4PW7 - chains A and D of the 4 polymer chains in the assembly; structure by X-ray diffraction, 2.00 A resolution.

# Chain A
Molecule: E3 ubiquitin-protein ligase UHRF2
From: Homo sapiens
Notes: EC 6.3.2.-
UniProt: Q96PU4 (UHRF2_HUMAN); residue numbers follow UniProt; this construct covers 419-648
Chain sequence (230 residues; each row starts with the number of its first residue):
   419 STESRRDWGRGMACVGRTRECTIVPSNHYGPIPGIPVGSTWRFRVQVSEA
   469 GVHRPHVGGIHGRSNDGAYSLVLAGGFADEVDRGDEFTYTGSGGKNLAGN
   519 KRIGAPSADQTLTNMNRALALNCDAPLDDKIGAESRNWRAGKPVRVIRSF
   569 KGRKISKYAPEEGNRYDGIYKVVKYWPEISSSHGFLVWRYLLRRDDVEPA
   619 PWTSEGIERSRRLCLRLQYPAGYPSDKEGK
Not modelled in the structure: 419-440, 514-518, 643-648
Curated features (UniProtKB/Swiss-Prot):
  - mutagenesis: Lys548 (K548R: No effect on autosumoylation)

# Chain D
Molecule: 5mC-containing DNA2
Sequence (12 nucleotides; numbered 1 to 12; the number before each row is that of its first residue):
     1 CCATCCGGACCA

# How chain A and chain D interact
Contacting residue pairs (13):
  Arg472(A) with DC10(D), phosphate contact
  His474(A) with DA9(D), sugar contact
  Val475(A) with DG8(D), base contact
  His479(A) with DC10(D), phosphate contact; DC11(D), salt bridge to the phosphate
  Gly480(A) with DC11(D), sugar contact
  Arg481(A) with DC11(D), salt bridge to the phosphate; DA12(D), phosphate contact
  Ser482(A) with DA12(D), hydrogen bond to the phosphate
  Arg520(A) with DC6(D), base contact; DG7(D), hydrogen bond to the base; DG8(D), base contact
  Asn532(A) with DA12(D), sugar contact
Other interface residues (no listed pair), chain A (11 interface residues in all): Ser444, Met533

# Overview
The interface between chain A and chain D involves 11 residues on one side and 7 on the other, with 2 hydrogen
bonds and 2 salt bridges. Polar pairs include Arg520(A)-DG7(D), Ser482(A)-DA12(D) and His479(A)-DC11(D).
UniProt lists one mutagenesis site on chain A.
Here chain A is E3 ubiquitin-protein ligase UHRF2 (Homo sapiens) and chain D is 5mC-containing DNA2. Entry
4PW7 (structure of UHRF2-SRA in complex with a 5mC-containing DNA) was determined by X-ray diffraction
together with 4PW5 and 4PW6 from the same study.
